Entry 7UV8 (X-ray diffraction, 2.70 A resolution); this record covers chains V and U of the 3 polymer chains in the assembly.

== Chain V (and U) ==
Protein: E3 ubiquitin-protein ligase BRE1
Organism: Saccharomyces cerevisiae S288C
Notes: EC 2.3.2.27; chain U of this document is another copy of the same molecule, construct and numbering; everything in this record applies to it too
UniProt: Q07457 (BRE1_YEAST); residue numbers follow UniProt; this construct covers 1-212
Chain sequence (212 residues; each row starts with the number of its first residue):
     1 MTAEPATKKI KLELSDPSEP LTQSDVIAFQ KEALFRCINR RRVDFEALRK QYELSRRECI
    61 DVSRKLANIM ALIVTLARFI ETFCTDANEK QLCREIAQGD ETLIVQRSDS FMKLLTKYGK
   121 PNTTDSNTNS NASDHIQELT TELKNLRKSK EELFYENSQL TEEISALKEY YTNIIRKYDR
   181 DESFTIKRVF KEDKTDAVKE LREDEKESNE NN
Unresolved in the structure: 1-14, 122-129, 183-212 (chain U: 1-20, 122-131, 192-212)

== Chain V / chain U interface ==
Pairs across the interface - 178 pairs, chain V then chain U:
  Ile27(V) with Lys31(U)
  Ala28(V) with Thr185(U)
  Phe29(V) with Thr185(U); Val189(U), hydrophobic
  Gln30(V) with Lys31(U), hydrogen bond
  Lys31(V) with Val26(U); Ile27(U); Phe29(U), hydrogen bond (side chain-backbone); Lys31(U)
  Glu32(V) with Gln23(U); Ser183(U), hydrogen bond; Phe184(U), hydrogen bond (side chain-backbone); Thr185(U), hydrogen bond
  Leu34(V) with Leu34(U), hydrophobic; Phe35(U), hydrophobic
  Phe35(V) with Leu21(U); Thr22(U); Gln23(U); Val26(U), hydrophobic; Asp179(U)
  Arg36(V) with Gln23(U); Asp179(U); Arg180(U); Ser183(U), hydrogen bond; Thr185(U); Ile186(U)
  Ile38(V) with Leu34(U); Ile38(U), hydrophobic; Arg41(U)
  Asn39(V) with Asp179(U), hydrogen bond
  Arg41(V) with Ile38(U); Arg41(U); Arg42(U)
  Arg42(V) with Leu21(U), hydrogen bond (side chain-backbone); Arg41(U)
  Val43(V) with Ile175(U), hydrophobic
  Asp44(V) with Phe45(U); Thr172(U)
  Phe45(V) with Phe45(U), hydrophobic; Leu48(U), hydrophobic
  Leu48(V) with Leu48(U), hydrophobic; Arg49(U)
  Arg49(V) with Leu48(U)
  Gln51(V) with Tyr52(U); Lys168(U)
  Tyr52(V) with Leu48(U), hydrophobic; Gln51(U), hydrogen bond; Tyr52(U), hydrophobic
  Ser55(V) with Ser55(U), hydrogen bond; Arg56(U), hydrogen bond
  Arg56(V) with Ser55(U)
  Cys59(V) with Ser55(U), hydrogen bond (side chain-backbone); Glu58(U), hydrogen bond; Cys59(U), hydrogen bond (side chain-backbone)
  Val62(V) with Val62(U), hydrophobic; Ser63(U); Leu66(U), hydrophobic
  Ser63(V) with Val62(U)
  Lys65(V) with Leu66(U); Glu101(U)
  Leu66(V) with Lys65(U); Leu66(U); Ile69(U), hydrophobic
  Asn68(V) with Glu101(U), hydrogen bond
  Ile69(V) with Leu66(U), hydrophobic; Ile69(U), hydrophobic; Ile73(U), hydrophobic; Glu101(U); Ile104(U), hydrophobic
  Met70(V) with Ile69(U), hydrophobic
  Leu72(V) with Ile73(U), hydrophobic; Ile104(U), hydrophobic; Ser108(U)
  Ile73(V) with Ile69(U), hydrophobic
  Leu76(V) with Ile73(U), hydrophobic; Leu76(U), hydrophobic; Met112(U), hydrophobic; Leu115(U), hydrophobic
  Phe79(V) with Met112(U), hydrophobic; Leu115(U), hydrophobic; Thr116(U)
  Phe83(V) with Gly119(U); Pro121(U)
  Glu101(V) with Lys65(U), salt bridge
  Ile104(V) with Asn68(U); Ile69(U), hydrophobic
  Val105(V) with Asn68(U)
  Ser108(V) with Asn68(U), hydrogen bond; Leu72(U)
  Met112(V) with Leu72(U); Thr75(U)
  Leu115(V) with Leu76(U), hydrophobic
  Thr116(V) with Phe79(U)
  Tyr118(V) with Gly119(U); Pro121(U), hydrophobic
  Gly119(V) with Leu115(U); Tyr118(U); Gly119(U)
  Lys120(V) with Phe79(U); Phe83(U); Tyr118(U)
  Pro121(V) with Phe83(U); Tyr118(U); Lys120(U); Pro121(U)
  Ile136(V) with His135(U); Leu139(U), hydrophobic
  Leu139(V) with Leu139(U), hydrophobic; Thr140(U); Leu143(U), hydrophobic
  Thr140(V) with Thr75(U)
  Glu142(V) with Leu143(U)
  Leu143(V) with Leu139(U), hydrophobic; Leu143(U), hydrophobic; Leu146(U)
  Lys144(V) with Ala71(U); Leu72(U); Thr75(U)
  Leu146(V) with Leu143(U); Leu146(U), hydrophobic; Arg147(U); Lys150(U)
  Arg147(V) with Ala71(U); Val74(U); Thr75(U), hydrogen bond; Arg78(U); Glu142(U), salt bridge; Leu146(U)
  Lys148(V) with Ala67(U); Asn68(U); Ala71(U)
  Ser149(V) with Lys150(U)
  Lys150(V) with Leu146(U); Leu153(U)
  Glu151(V) with Ala67(U)
  Glu152(V) with Arg64(U), salt bridge; Ala67(U)
  Leu153(V) with Lys150(U); Leu153(U), hydrophobic; Phe154(U)
  Phe154(V) with Leu153(U)
  Tyr155(V) with Ser63(U); Leu66(U); Ala67(U); Met70(U)
  Glu156(V) with Arg56(U), salt bridge; Ile60(U); Asn157(U)
  Asn157(V) with Leu153(U), hydrogen bond (side chain-backbone); Glu156(U); Asn157(U), hydrogen bond (side chain-backbone)
  Gln159(V) with Arg56(U), hydrogen bond; Cys59(U); Ser63(U), hydrogen bond
  Leu160(V) with Asn157(U); Leu160(U), hydrophobic; Ile164(U), hydrophobic
  Thr161(V) with Leu160(U)
  Glu163(V) with Tyr52(U), hydrogen bond; Ile164(U)
  Ile164(V) with Leu160(U), hydrophobic; Glu163(U); Ile164(U), hydrophobic; Leu167(U), hydrophobic
  Leu167(V) with Ile164(U), hydrophobic; Lys168(U)
  Lys168(V) with Leu167(U)
  Tyr171(V) with Lys168(U); Tyr171(U), hydrophobic; Thr172(U); Ile175(U), hydrophobic
  Thr172(V) with Tyr171(U)
  Ile175(V) with Tyr171(U), hydrophobic; Ile174(U), hydrophobic
  Tyr178(V) with Ile175(U), hydrophobic; Asp179(U), hydrogen bond; Glu182(U)
  Asp179(V) with Tyr178(U), hydrogen bond
Interface residues without a listed pair, chain V (84 interface residues in all): Leu21, Cys37, Glu58, Thr75, Phe111, Lys117, Ile174, Asp181
Interface residues without a listed pair, chain U (89 interface residues in all): Gln30, Cys37, Asp44, Ile80, Val105, Ile136, Ser149, Thr161, Arg188

== Overview ==
84 residues of chain V face 89 of chain U across their interface, with 24 hydrogen bonds and 4 salt bridges.
Polar contacts include Glu101(V)-Lys65(U), Arg147(V)-Glu142(U) and Glu152(V)-Arg64(U).
Both chains are E3 ubiquitin-protein ligase BRE1 (Saccharomyces cerevisiae S288C). Entry 7UV8 (Rad6-Bre1
Complex) was determined by X-ray diffraction (same publication as 7UVC).
